Entry 7S07 (X-ray diffraction, 3.29 A resolution); this record covers chains A and L of the 7 polymer chains in the assembly.

Chain A:
Molecule: Envelope glycoprotein H
From: Human gammaherpesvirus 4
UniProt: P03231 (GH_EBVB9); residue numbers follow UniProt; this construct covers 18-674
Chain sequence (657 residues; each row starts with the number of its first residue):
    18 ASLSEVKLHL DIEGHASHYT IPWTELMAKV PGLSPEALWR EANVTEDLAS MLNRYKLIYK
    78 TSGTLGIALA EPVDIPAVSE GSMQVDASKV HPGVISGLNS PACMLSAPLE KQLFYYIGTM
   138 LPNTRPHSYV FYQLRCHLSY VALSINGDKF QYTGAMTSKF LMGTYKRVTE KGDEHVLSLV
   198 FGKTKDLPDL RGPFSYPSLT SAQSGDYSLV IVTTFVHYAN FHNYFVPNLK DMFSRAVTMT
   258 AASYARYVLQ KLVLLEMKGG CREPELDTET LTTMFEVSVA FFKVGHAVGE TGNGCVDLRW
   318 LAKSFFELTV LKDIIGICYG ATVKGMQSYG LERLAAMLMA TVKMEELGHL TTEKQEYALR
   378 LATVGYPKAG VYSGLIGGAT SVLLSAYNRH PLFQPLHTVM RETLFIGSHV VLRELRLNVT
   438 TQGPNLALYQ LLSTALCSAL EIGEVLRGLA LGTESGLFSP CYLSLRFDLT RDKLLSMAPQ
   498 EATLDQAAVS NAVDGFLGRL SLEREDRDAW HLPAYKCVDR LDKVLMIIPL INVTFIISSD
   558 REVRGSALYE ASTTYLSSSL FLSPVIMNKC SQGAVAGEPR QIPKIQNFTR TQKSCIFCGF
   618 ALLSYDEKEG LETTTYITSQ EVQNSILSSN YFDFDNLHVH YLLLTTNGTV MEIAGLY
Not modelled in the structure: 531-533
Disulfide bonds: Cys-120/Cys-312, Cys-278/Cys-335, Cys-454/Cys-478, Cys-534/Cys-587, Cys-612/Cys-615
Glycans and other covalent adducts: N-acetylglucosamine (NAG) linked to Asn-60, Asn-549
Swiss-Prot annotation at these positions:
  - glycosylation (N-linked (GlcNAc...) asparagine): Asn-60, Asn-435, Asn-549, Asn-604, Asn-664
What the authors report for this chain:
  - post-translational modification sites: Asn-435

Chain L:
Molecule: 769B10 Fab light chain
From: Homo sapiens
Notes: antibody fragment or engineered binder
Chain sequence (214 residues; numbered 1 to 214; the number before each row is that of its first residue):
     1 DIQMTQSPSS LSASLGDSVT ITCRASQTMS NFLNWYQQKP GKAPKFLIYA ASRLQSGVPS
    61 RFSGSGSGTQ FTLTISNLQP EDFATYYCQQ SFLFPYTFGG GTKVEVERTV AAPSVFIFPP
   121 SDEQLKSGTA SVVCLLNNFY PREAKVQWKV DNALQSGNSQ ESVTEQDSKD STYSLSSTLT
   181 LSKADYEKHK VYACEVTHQG LSSPVTKSFN RGEC
Not modelled in the structure: 152-156
Disulfide bonds: Cys-23/Cys-88, Cys-134/Cys-194

Interface between chain A and chain L:
Pairs across the interface (13):
  Lys-73(A) with Asp-1(L)
  Ser-79(A) with Tyr-96(L)
  Phe-232(A) with Phe-92(L); Leu-93(L), hydrophobic
  Val-233(A) with Thr-28(L)
  Tyr-235(A) with Phe-92(L), hydrophobic
  Ala-236(A) with Thr-28(L); Ser-30(L), hydrogen bond (backbone-side chain); Phe-92(L), hydrophobic
  His-239(A) with Asn-31(L), hydrogen bond; Phe-32(L)
  Asn-240(A) with Ser-30(L), hydrogen bond; Ser-67(L)
Other interface residues (no listed pair), chain A (10 interface residues in all): Tyr-76, Asn-237
The authors on this interface:
  - residue pairs: Phe-92(L)/Tyr-76(A) (hydrophobic contact)
  - epitope / paratope residues, chain A: Tyr-76(A), Phe-232(A)
  - epitope / paratope residues, chain L: Phe-92(L)

In short:
10 residues of chain A and 9 residues of chain L are in contact; the contacts include 3 hydrogen bonds. Polar
contacts include Ala-236(A)/Ser-30(L), His-239(A)/Asn-31(L) and Asn-240(A)/Ser-30(L). The authors report a
hydrophobic contact between Phe-92(L) and Tyr-76(A). From the paper: epitope/paratope residues Tyr-76(A),
Phe-232(A) and Phe-92(L); a modification site at Asn-435(A).
Here chain A is Envelope glycoprotein H (Human gammaherpesvirus 4) and chain L is 769B10 Fab light chain (Homo
sapiens). Entry 7S07 (Crystal structure of Epstein-Barr virus glycoprotein gH/gL/gp42-peptide in complex with
human neutralizing antibodies 769B10 and 769C2) was determined by X-ray diffraction, deposited together with
7S0J.
